9CQM - chains A and D of the 4 polymer chains in the assembly; structure by electron microscopy, 2.55 A resolution.

[Chain A]
Protein: Hemoglobin subunit alpha
Organism: Homo sapiens
Reference sequence: P69905 (HBA_HUMAN); residues 2-140 here correspond to UniProt positions 3-141 (UniProt number = residue number + 1)
Amino-acid sequence (139 residues; row label = number of the first residue in the row):
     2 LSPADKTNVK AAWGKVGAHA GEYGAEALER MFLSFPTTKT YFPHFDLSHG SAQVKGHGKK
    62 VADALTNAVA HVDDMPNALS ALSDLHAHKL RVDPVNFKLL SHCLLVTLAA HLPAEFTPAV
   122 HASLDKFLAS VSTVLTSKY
Metal / ion sites: heme Fe: His-87 (together with oxygen molecule)
Ligand contacts:
  - heme (HEM): Met-32, Thr-39, Tyr-42, Phe-43, His-45, Phe-46, His-58, Lys-61, Val-62, Ala-65, Leu-66, Leu-83, Leu-86, His-87, Leu-91, Val-93, Asn-97, Phe-98, Leu-101, Val-132, Leu-136
  - oxygen molecule (OXY): Leu-29, Phe-43, His-58, Val-62, His-87, Leu-101
Curated features (UniProtKB/Swiss-Prot):
  - binding site (O2): His-58
  - binding site (heme b): His-87
  - site: Thr-8, Asn-9 (Microbial infection: Cleavage), Lys-11 (Not glycated), Ala-13, Trp-14 (Microbial infection: Cleavage), Tyr-24, Gly-25 (Microbial infection: Cleavage), Leu-29, Glu-30 (Microbial infection: Cleavage), His-45, Phe-46 (Microbial infection: Cleavage), Asp-47, Leu-48 (Microbial infection: Cleavage), Ser-52, Ala-53 (Microbial infection: Cleavage), Val-55, Lys-56 (Microbial infection: Cleavage), Lys-56 (Not glycated), Gly-59, Lys-60 (Microbial infection: Cleavage), Lys-60 (Not glycated), Lys-90 (Not glycated), Leu-91, Arg-92 (Microbial infection: Cleavage), Lys-99 (Not glycated), Leu-106, Val-107 (Microbial infection: Cleavage), Thr-108, Leu-109 (Microbial infection: Cleavage), Val-121, His-122 (Microbial infection: Cleavage), Ser-133, Thr-134 (Microbial infection: Cleavage)
  - modified residue: Ser-3 (Phosphoserine), Lys-7 (N6-succinyllysine), Thr-8 (Phosphothreonine), Lys-11 (N6-succinyllysine), Lys-16 (N6-acetyllysine), Tyr-24 (Phosphotyrosine), Ser-35 (Phosphoserine), Lys-40 (N6-succinyllysine), Ser-49 (Phosphoserine), Ser-102 (Phosphoserine), Thr-108 (Phosphothreonine), Ser-124 (Phosphoserine), Ser-131 (Phosphoserine), Thr-134 (Phosphothreonine), Thr-137 (Phosphothreonine), Ser-138 (Phosphoserine)
  - glycosylation (N-linked (Glc) (glycation) lysine): Lys-7, Lys-16, Lys-40, Lys-61

[Chain D]
Protein: Hemoglobin subunit beta
Organism: Homo sapiens
Reference sequence: P68871 (HBB_HUMAN); residues 2-146 here correspond to UniProt positions 3-147 (UniProt number = residue number + 1)
Amino-acid sequence (145 residues; numbered 2 to 146; the number before each row is that of its first residue):
     2 HLTPEEKSAV TALWGKVNVD EVGGEALGRL LVVYPWTQRF FESFGDLSTP DAVMGNPKVK
    62 AHGKKVLGAF SDGLAHLDNL KGTFATLSEL HCDKLHVDPE NFRLLGNVLV CVLAHHFGKE
   122 FTPPVQAAYQ KVVAGVANAL AHKYH
Metal / ion sites: heme Fe: His-92 (together with oxygen molecule)
Ligand contacts: heme / oxygen molecule: Leu-28, Leu-31, Thr-38, Phe-41, Phe-42, His-63, Lys-66, Val-67, Ala-70, Phe-71, Phe-85, Leu-88, Leu-91, His-92, Lys-95, Leu-96, Val-98, Asn-102, Phe-103, Leu-106, Leu-141
Curated features (UniProtKB/Swiss-Prot):
  - binding site ((2R)-2,3-bisphosphoglycerate): His-2, Lys-82, His-143
  - binding site (heme b): His-63, His-92
  - site: Glu-7, Lys-8 (Microbial infection: Cleavage), Gly-25, Glu-26 (Microbial infection: Cleavage), Gly-29, Arg-30 (Microbial infection: Cleavage), Tyr-35, Pro-36 (Microbial infection: Cleavage), Trp-37, Thr-38 (Microbial infection: Cleavage), Phe-45, Gly-46 (Microbial infection: Cleavage), Asp-52, Ala-53 (Microbial infection: Cleavage), Gly-56, Asn-57 (Microbial infection: Cleavage), Lys-59 (Not glycated), Phe-71, Ser-72 (Microbial infection: Cleavage), Gly-74, Leu-75 (Microbial infection: Cleavage), Lys-82 (Not glycated), Thr-84, Phe-85 (Microbial infection: Cleavage), His-92, Cys-93 (Microbial infection: Cleavage), Lys-95 (Not glycated), Arg-104, Leu-105 (Microbial infection: Cleavage), Leu-110, Val-111 (Microbial infection: Cleavage), Gly-119, Lys-120 (Microbial infection: Cleavage), Phe-122, Thr-123 (Microbial infection: Cleavage), Ala-128, Ala-129 (Microbial infection: Cleavage) and 2 more in UniProt
  - modified residue: Ser-9 (Phosphoserine), Thr-12 (Phosphothreonine), Ser-44 (Phosphoserine), Thr-50 (Phosphothreonine), Lys-59 (N6-acetyllysine), Lys-82 (N6-acetyllysine), Thr-87 (Phosphothreonine), Cys-93 (S-nitrosocysteine), Lys-144 (N6-acetyllysine)
  - glycosylation (N-linked (Glc) (glycation) lysine): Lys-8, Lys-17, Lys-66, Lys-120, Lys-144

[Chain A / chain D interface]
Contacting residue pairs (15; chain A residue first):
  Thr-38(A) / His-97(D)
  Thr-41(A) / Arg-40(D)  hydrogen bond (backbone-side chain)
  Thr-41(A) / His-97(D)
  Tyr-42(A) / Arg-40(D)
  Arg-92(A) / Pro-36(D)  hydrogen bond (side chain-backbone)
  Arg-92(A) / Trp-37(D)
  Arg-92(A) / Gln-39(D)
  Arg-92(A) / Arg-40(D)
  Asp-94(A) / Trp-37(D)
  Asp-94(A) / Asp-99(D)
  Asp-94(A) / Asn-102(D)  hydrogen bond
  Pro-95(A) / Trp-37(D)
  Val-96(A) / Asp-99(D)
  Tyr-140(A) / Pro-36(D)  hydrophobic
  Tyr-140(A) / Trp-37(D)
Interface residues without a listed pair, chain A (10 interface residues in all): Leu-91, Val-93
Interface residues without a listed pair, chain D (8 interface residues in all): Glu-43

[Summary]
The interface between chain A and chain D involves 10 residues on one side and 8 on the other, with 3 hydrogen
bonds. Polar pairs include Thr-41(A)/Arg-40(D), Arg-92(A)/Pro-36(D) and Asp-94(A)/Asn-102(D). Ligands of chain
A: heme and oxygen molecule.
Chain A is Hemoglobin subunit alpha and chain D is Hemoglobin subunit beta, both from Homo sapiens; the
structure, Human OxyHb (C1 symmetry) obtained using the SPT Labtech chameleon In the presence of 25 uM ...,
was determined by electron microscopy (same publication as 9CQN, 9CQO, 9CQP, 9CQQ, 9CQR, 9CQS and 12 further
entries).
